Entry 1CWA (X-ray diffraction, 2.10 A resolution); this record covers chains A and C.

Chain A:
Protein: Peptidyl-prolyl cis-trans isomerase A
Source organism: Homo sapiens
Notes: EC 5.2.1.8
UniProtKB: P05092 (CYPH_HUMAN); residues 2-165 here correspond to UniProt positions 1-164 (UniProt number = residue number - 1)
Chain sequence (165 residues; numbered 1 to 165; the number before each row is that of its first residue):
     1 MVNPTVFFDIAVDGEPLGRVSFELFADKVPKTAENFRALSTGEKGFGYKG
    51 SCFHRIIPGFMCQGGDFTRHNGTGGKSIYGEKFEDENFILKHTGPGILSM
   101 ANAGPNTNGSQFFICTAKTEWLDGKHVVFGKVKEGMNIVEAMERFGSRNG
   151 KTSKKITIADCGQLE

Chain C:
Protein: Cyclosporin A
Chain sequence (11 residues; numbered 1 to 11; the number before each row is that of its first residue):
     1 ALLVTAGLVLA
Modified positions: Ala1 (D-alanine; DAL); Leu2, Leu3, Leu8, Leu10 (N-methylleucine; MLE); Val4 (N-methylvaline; MVA); Thr5 (4-methyl-4-[(E)-2-butenyl]-4,N-methyl-threonine; BMT); Ala6 (alpha-aminobutyric acid; ABA); Gly7 (sarcosine; SAR)
Glycans and other covalent adducts: covalent link Ala1-Ala11

How chain A and chain C interact:
Residue-residue contacts (24):
  Arg55(A) - Leu3(C)  hydrogen bond (side chain-backbone)
  Arg55(A) - Val4(C)
  Arg55(A) - Thr5(C)
  Arg55(A) - Val9(C)
  Phe60(A) - Leu2(C)
  Phe60(A) - Leu3(C)
  Phe60(A) - Val4(C)
  Met61(A) - Val4(C)
  Gln63(A) - Val4(C)
  Gln63(A) - Thr5(C)  hydrogen bond (side chain-backbone)
  Gly72(A) - Ala6(C)
  Gly72(A) - Gly7(C)  hydrogen bond (backbone-backbone)
  Ala101(A) - Val4(C)
  Ala101(A) - Ala6(C)
  Asn102(A) - Val4(C)  hydrogen bond (backbone-backbone)
  Asn102(A) - Thr5(C)
  Asn102(A) - Ala6(C)  hydrogen bond (backbone-backbone)
  Ala103(A) - Thr5(C)
  Ala103(A) - Ala6(C)
  Gln111(A) - Ala6(C)
  Phe113(A) - Val4(C)
  Trp121(A) - Leu2(C)  hydrogen bond (side chain-backbone)
  Leu122(A) - Val4(C)
  His126(A) - Val4(C)
Interface residues without a listed pair, chain A (14 interface residues in all): Thr73

Overview:
The interface between chain A and chain C involves 14 residues on one side and 7 on the other; the contacts
include 6 hydrogen bonds. Polar contacts include Arg55(A)-Leu3(C), Gln63(A)-Thr5(C) and Trp121(A)-Leu2(C).
Chain A is Peptidyl-prolyl cis-trans isomerase A (Homo sapiens) and chain C is Cyclosporin A; the structure,
X-ray structure of a monomeric cyclophilin A-cyclosporin A crystal complex at 2.1 angstroms resolution, was
determined by X-ray diffraction.
